4XHI - chains A and B; structure by X-ray diffraction, 2.15 A resolution.

[Chain A (and B)]
Molecule: RNA-dependent RNA polymerase
Organism: Thosea asigna virus
Notes: chain B of this document is another copy of the same molecule, construct and numbering; everything in this record applies to it too
Reference sequence: Q6A562 (Q6A562_9VIRU); residues 1-674 here = UniProt positions 1-674
Sequence (705 residues; numbered -30 to 674; the number before each row is that of its first residue; numbers below 1 keep their minus sign (Met-30 is residue -30)):
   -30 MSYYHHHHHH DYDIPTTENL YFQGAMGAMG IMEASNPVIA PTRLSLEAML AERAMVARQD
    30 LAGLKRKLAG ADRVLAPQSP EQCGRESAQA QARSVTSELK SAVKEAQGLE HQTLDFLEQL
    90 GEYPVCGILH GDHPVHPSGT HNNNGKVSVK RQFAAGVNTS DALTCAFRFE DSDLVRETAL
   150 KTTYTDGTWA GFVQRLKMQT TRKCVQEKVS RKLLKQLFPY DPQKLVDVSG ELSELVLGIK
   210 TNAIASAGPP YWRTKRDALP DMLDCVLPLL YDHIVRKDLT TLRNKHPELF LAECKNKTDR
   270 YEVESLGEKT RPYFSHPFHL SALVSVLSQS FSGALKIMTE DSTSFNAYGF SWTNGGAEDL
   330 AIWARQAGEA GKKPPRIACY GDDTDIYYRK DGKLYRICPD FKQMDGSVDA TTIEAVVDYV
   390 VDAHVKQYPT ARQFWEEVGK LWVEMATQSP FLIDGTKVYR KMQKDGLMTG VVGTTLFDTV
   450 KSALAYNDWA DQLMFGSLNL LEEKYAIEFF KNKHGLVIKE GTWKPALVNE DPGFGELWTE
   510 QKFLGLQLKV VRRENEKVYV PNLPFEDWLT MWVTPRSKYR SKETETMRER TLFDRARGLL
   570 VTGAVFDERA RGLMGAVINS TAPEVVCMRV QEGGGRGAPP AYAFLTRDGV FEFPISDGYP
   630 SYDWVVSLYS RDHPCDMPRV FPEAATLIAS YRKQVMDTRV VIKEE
Unresolved in the structure: -30 to 9, 673-674 (chain B: -30 to 9, 674)
Sequence notes: initiating methionine (-30); expression tag (-29 to 0)
From the paper describing this entry:
  - catalytic residues: Asp351, Asp352
  - catalytic residues: Asp369, Asp374 (proposed by the authors, not directly observed)
  - mutagenesis - D351A/D352A, T443A/T444A: abolished catalytic activity
  - mutagenesis - S4A, T157A: unchanged catalytic activity
  - binding site for sulfate ion: Arg269, Arg545, Arg564
  - self-association interface (contacts with another copy of this molecule); pairs are residue here / residue on that copy: Lys209-Pro10, Pro10, Pro10, Leu15, Asp101, Val205, Ile208, Val649

[Chain A / chain B interface]
Contacting residue pairs (138; chain A residue first):
  Pro10(A) - Lys209(B)
  Pro10(A) - Thr210(B)
  Pro10(A) - Asn211(B)
  Pro10(A) - Gln298(B)
  Thr11(A) - Lys209(B)
  Arg12(A) - Thr210(B)  hydrogen bond (backbone-backbone)
  Arg12(A) - Asn211(B)
  Leu13(A) - Lys209(B)
  Leu13(A) - Thr210(B)  hydrogen bond (backbone-backbone)
  Leu13(A) - Ala212(B)  hydrophobic
  Ser14(A) - Leu206(B)
  Ser14(A) - Ile208(B)
  Ser14(A) - Lys209(B)
  Leu15(A) - Val205(B)
  Leu15(A) - Leu206(B)  hydrogen bond (backbone-backbone)
  Leu15(A) - Ile208(B)  hydrogen bond (backbone-backbone)
  Leu15(A) - Thr210(B)
  Leu15(A) - Leu228(B)
  Leu15(A) - Phe287(B)  hydrophobic
  Glu16(A) - Leu206(B)  hydrogen bond (backbone-backbone)
  Met18(A) - Thr210(B)
  Met18(A) - Ala212(B)  hydrophobic
  Met18(A) - Arg225(B)
  Met18(A) - Leu228(B)  hydrophobic
  Leu19(A) - Leu228(B)  hydrophobic
  Leu19(A) - Leu232(B)  hydrophobic
  Arg22(A) - Arg225(B)  hydrogen bond (side chain-backbone)
  Arg22(A) - Asp226(B)  salt bridge
  Arg22(A) - Pro229(B)
  Arg35(A) - Asp101(B)  salt bridge
  His99(A) - Ser659(B)
  Asp101(A) - Arg35(B)  salt bridge
  Val197(A) - Thr667(B)  hydrogen bond (backbone-side chain)
  Ser198(A) - Thr667(B)  hydrogen bond (backbone-side chain)
  Ser198(A) - Arg668(B)
  Gly199(A) - Thr667(B)  hydrogen bond (backbone-side chain)
  Glu200(A) - Gln663(B)
  Glu200(A) - Val664(B)
  Glu200(A) - Met665(B)  hydrogen bond (side chain-backbone)
  Leu201(A) - Met665(B)  hydrogen bond (backbone-backbone)
  Leu201(A) - Thr667(B)
  Ser202(A) - Tyr660(B)
  Ser202(A) - Gln663(B)  hydrogen bond (side chain-backbone)
  Ser202(A) - Met665(B)
  Val205(A) - Leu15(B)
  Leu206(A) - Ser14(B)
  Leu206(A) - Leu15(B)  hydrogen bond (backbone-backbone)
  Leu206(A) - Glu16(B)  hydrogen bond (backbone-backbone)
  Leu206(A) - Leu19(B)  hydrophobic
  Ile208(A) - Ser14(B)
  Ile208(A) - Leu15(B)  hydrogen bond (backbone-backbone)
  Lys209(A) - Pro10(B)
  Lys209(A) - Thr11(B)
  Lys209(A) - Leu13(B)
  Lys209(A) - Ser14(B)
  Thr210(A) - Pro10(B)
  Thr210(A) - Thr11(B)
  Thr210(A) - Arg12(B)
  Thr210(A) - Leu13(B)  hydrogen bond (backbone-backbone)
  Thr210(A) - Leu15(B)
  Thr210(A) - Met18(B)
  Asn211(A) - Pro10(B)
  Asn211(A) - Arg12(B)  hydrogen bond
  Ala212(A) - Met18(B)  hydrophobic
  Lys224(A) - Pro10(B)
  Arg225(A) - Met18(B)
  Arg225(A) - Arg22(B)  hydrogen bond (backbone-side chain)
  Asp226(A) - Arg22(B)
  Leu228(A) - Leu15(B)
  Leu228(A) - Met18(B)  hydrophobic
  Leu228(A) - Leu19(B)  hydrophobic
  Pro229(A) - Arg22(B)
  Pro229(A) - Ala658(B)
  Pro229(A) - Ser659(B)
  Met231(A) - Leu15(B)  hydrophobic
  Leu232(A) - Leu19(B)  hydrophobic
  Leu232(A) - Tyr660(B)  hydrophobic
  Asp233(A) - Ser659(B)
  Asp233(A) - Tyr660(B)
  Asp233(A) - Arg661(B)  hydrogen bond (side chain-backbone)
  Leu236(A) - Met665(B)  hydrophobic
  Pro237(A) - Gln663(B)
  Pro237(A) - Met665(B)  hydrophobic
  Tyr240(A) - Met665(B)  hydrophobic
  Tyr240(A) - Asp666(B)  hydrogen bond (side chain-backbone)
  Tyr240(A) - Val669(B)
  Ile243(A) - Ile671(B)
  Val244(A) - Val669(B)  hydrophobic
  Val244(A) - Ile671(B)
  Lys246(A) - Lys672(B)
  Phe287(A) - Leu15(B)  hydrophobic
  Gln298(A) - Pro10(B)  hydrogen bond (side chain-backbone)
  Gln298(A) - Thr11(B)
  Thr399(A) - Arg668(B)  hydrogen bond
  Ala400(A) - Thr667(B)
  Gln402(A) - Val670(B)
  Gln402(A) - Ile671(B)  hydrogen bond (side chain-backbone)
  Gln402(A) - Lys672(B)  hydrogen bond (side chain-backbone)
  Phe403(A) - Thr667(B)
  Phe403(A) - Ile671(B)  hydrophobic
  Trp404(A) - Thr667(B)
  Glu406(A) - Ile671(B)
  Glu406(A) - Lys672(B)  salt bridge
  Lys409(A) - Lys672(B)
  Ala658(A) - Pro229(B)
  Ser659(A) - His99(B)
  Ser659(A) - Pro229(B)
  Ser659(A) - Asp233(B)
  Tyr660(A) - Leu232(B)  hydrophobic
  Tyr660(A) - Asp233(B)
  Arg661(A) - Asp233(B)  hydrogen bond (backbone-side chain)
  Lys662(A) - Glu200(B)
  Gln663(A) - Glu200(B)
  Gln663(A) - Ser202(B)  hydrogen bond (backbone-side chain)
  Gln663(A) - Pro237(B)
  Val664(A) - Glu200(B)
  Met665(A) - Glu200(B)  hydrogen bond (backbone-side chain)
  Met665(A) - Leu201(B)  hydrogen bond (backbone-backbone)
  Met665(A) - Ser202(B)
  Met665(A) - Pro237(B)  hydrophobic
  Met665(A) - Tyr240(B)  hydrophobic
  Asp666(A) - Tyr240(B)  hydrogen bond (backbone-side chain)
  Thr667(A) - Val197(B)  hydrogen bond (side chain-backbone)
  Thr667(A) - Ser198(B)  hydrogen bond (side chain-backbone)
  Thr667(A) - Gly199(B)  hydrogen bond (side chain-backbone)
  Thr667(A) - Leu201(B)
  Thr667(A) - Ala400(B)
  Thr667(A) - Phe403(B)
  Arg668(A) - Ser198(B)  hydrogen bond (side chain-backbone)
  Arg668(A) - Thr399(B)
  Val669(A) - Tyr240(B)
  Val669(A) - Val244(B)  hydrophobic
  Val670(A) - Gln402(B)
  Ile671(A) - Ile243(B)
  Ile671(A) - Val244(B)
  Ile671(A) - Gln402(B)  hydrogen bond (backbone-side chain)
  Ile671(A) - Glu406(B)
  Lys672(A) - Gln402(B)  hydrogen bond (backbone-side chain)
Interface residues without a listed pair, chain A (67 interface residues in all): Leu204, Gly207, Ala291
Interface residues without a listed pair, chain B (67 interface residues in all): Glu21, Leu204, Gly207, Lys224, Met231, Leu236, Lys246, Ala291, Trp404, Lys662

[Summary]
Chain A and chain B each contribute 67 residues to their interface; the contacts include 35 hydrogen bonds and
4 salt bridges. Polar contacts include Arg22(A)-Asp226(B), Arg35(A)-Asp101(B) and Glu406(A)-Lys672(B). From
the paper: catalytic residues Asp351(A), Asp352(A) and Asp369(A) among others; D351A/D352A and T443A/T444A of
chain A abolish catalytic activity; 4 substitutions were tested in all.
Chain A and chain B are both RNA-dependent RNA polymerase (Thosea asigna virus); the structure, Crystal
structure of native Thosea asigna virus RNA-dependent RNA polymerase (RdRP) at 2.15 Angstrom resolution, was
determined by X-ray diffraction, deposited together with 5CYR and 4XHA.
